4ALC - chain A; structure by X-ray diffraction, 1.49 A resolution.

Chain A:
Molecule: Chitin binding protein
From: Enterococcus faecalis
UniProt: Q838S1 (Q838S1_ENTFA); numbering as in UniProt (aligned over 29-194)
Chain sequence (166 residues; row label = number of the first residue in the row):
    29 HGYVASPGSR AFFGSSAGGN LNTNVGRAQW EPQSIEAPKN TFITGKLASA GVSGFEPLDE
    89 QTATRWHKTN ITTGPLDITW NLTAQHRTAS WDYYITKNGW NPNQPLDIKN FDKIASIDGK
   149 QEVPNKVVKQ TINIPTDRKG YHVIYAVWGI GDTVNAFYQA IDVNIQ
UniProt features mapped onto this chain:
  - binding site (Cu cation): His-29, His-114
Ion coordination: Cu ion: His-29, His-114
Reported in the primary citation:
  - Cu ion coordination: His-29, His-114

Summary:
The Cu ion site is built by His-29 and His-114. UniProt lists Cu cation-binding residues His-29 and His-114.
The paper reports Cu ion coordination by His-29 and His-114.
Chain A is Chitin binding protein (Enterococcus faecalis); the structure, X-Ray photoreduction of
Polysaccharide monooxigenase CBM33, was determined by X-ray diffraction, deposited together with 4ALE, 4ALQ,
4ALR, 4ALS and 4ALT.
